3KPM - chains A and B of the 3 polymer chains in the assembly; structure by X-ray diffraction, 1.60 A resolution.

Chain A:
Protein: HLA class I histocompatibility antigen, B-44 alpha chain
Source organism: Homo sapiens
UniProtKB: P30481 (1B44_HUMAN); residues 1-276 here correspond to UniProt positions 25-300 (UniProt number = residue number + 24)
Chain sequence (276 residues; each row starts with the number of its first residue):
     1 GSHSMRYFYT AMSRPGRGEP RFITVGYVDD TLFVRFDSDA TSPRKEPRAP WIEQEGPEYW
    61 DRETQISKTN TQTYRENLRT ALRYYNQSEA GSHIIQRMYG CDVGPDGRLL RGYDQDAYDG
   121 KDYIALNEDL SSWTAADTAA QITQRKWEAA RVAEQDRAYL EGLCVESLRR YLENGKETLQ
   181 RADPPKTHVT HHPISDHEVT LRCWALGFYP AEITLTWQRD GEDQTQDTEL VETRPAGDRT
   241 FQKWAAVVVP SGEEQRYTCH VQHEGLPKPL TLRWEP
Cystine bridges: Cys-101/Cys-164, Cys-203/Cys-259

Chain B:
Protein: Beta-2-microglobulin
Source organism: Homo sapiens
UniProtKB: P61769 (B2MG_HUMAN); residues 1-99 here correspond to UniProt positions 21-119 (UniProt number = residue number + 20)
Chain sequence (99 residues; each row starts with the number of its first residue):
     1 IQRTPKIQVY SRHPAENGKS NFLNCYVSGF HPSDIEVDLL KNGERIEKVE HSDLSFSKDW
    61 SFYLLYYTEF TPTEKDEYAC RVNHVTLSQP KIVKWDRDM
Cystine bridges: Cys-25/Cys-80

Interface between chain A and chain B:
Contacting residue pairs (60):
  Phe-8(A) with Phe-56(B), hydrophobic
  Tyr-9(A) with Phe-56(B)
  Thr-10(A) with Leu-54(B); Phe-56(B); Phe-62(B)
  Met-12(A) with Ser-33(B); Asp-34(B)
  Val-25(A) with Asp-53(B); Leu-54(B); Ser-55(B)
  Tyr-27(A) with Ser-55(B), hydrogen bond; Tyr-63(B), hydrogen bond
  Leu-32(A) with Asp-53(B)
  Arg-35(A) with Asp-53(B), salt bridge
  Ile-94(A) with Pro-32(B), hydrophobic; Ser-33(B)
  Gln-96(A) with His-31(B), hydrogen bond; Phe-56(B); Trp-60(B), hydrogen bond (side chain-backbone); Phe-62(B)
  Arg-97(A) with Phe-56(B)
  Met-98(A) with Phe-56(B), hydrophobic; Lys-58(B); Trp-60(B), hydrophobic
  Tyr-113(A) with Lys-58(B)
  Gln-115(A) with Lys-58(B); Trp-60(B)
  Asp-116(A) with Trp-60(B)
  Ala-117(A) with Trp-60(B), hydrophobic
  Asp-119(A) with His-31(B)
  Gly-120(A) with Arg-3(B), hydrogen bond (backbone-side chain); His-31(B); Trp-60(B)
  Asp-122(A) with Trp-60(B), hydrogen bond
  His-192(A) with Asp-98(B), salt bridge
  Arg-202(A) with Asp-98(B), hydrogen bond (side chain-backbone); Met-99(B), hydrogen bond
  Trp-204(A) with Asp-98(B); Met-99(B)
  Val-231(A) with Gln-8(B)
  Glu-232(A) with Lys-6(B), salt bridge; Gln-8(B), hydrogen bond (backbone-side chain); Tyr-26(B); Ser-28(B), hydrogen bond
  Thr-233(A) with Tyr-26(B)
  Arg-234(A) with Gln-8(B), hydrogen bond; Tyr-10(B); Tyr-26(B); Met-99(B), hydrogen bond (side chain-backbone)
  Pro-235(A) with Tyr-10(B), hydrogen bond (backbone-side chain); Asn-24(B); Tyr-26(B)
  Ala-236(A) with Arg-12(B), hydrogen bond (backbone-side chain); Asn-24(B), hydrogen bond (backbone-side chain)
  Gly-237(A) with Arg-12(B), hydrogen bond (backbone-side chain)
  Asp-238(A) with Arg-12(B)
  Gln-242(A) with Tyr-10(B); Ser-11(B), hydrogen bond (side chain-backbone); Arg-12(B), hydrogen bond (side chain-backbone)
  Trp-244(A) with Met-99(B), hydrogen bond (side chain-backbone)
Also at the interface, not in a pair above, chain A (35 interface residues in all): Arg-17, Ile-23, Arg-48
Also at the interface, not in a pair above, chain B (27 interface residues in all): Ile-1, His-13, Ser-57, Leu-65

Overview:
Chain A and chain B form an interface of 35 and 27 residues respectively; the contacts include 19 hydrogen
bonds and 3 salt bridges. Among the polar pairs are Arg-35(A)/Asp-53(B), His-192(A)/Asp-98(B) and
Glu-232(A)/Lys-6(B).
Chain A is HLA class I histocompatibility antigen, B-44 alpha chain and chain B is Beta-2-microglobulin, both
from Homo sapiens; the structure, Crystal Structure of HLA B*4402 in complex with EEYLKAWTF, a mimotope, was
determined by X-ray diffraction (same publication as 3KPL, 3KPN, 3KPO, 3KPP and 3KPQ).
